PDB entry 7T0V | electron microscopy, 3.67 A resolution | chains E and G of the 7 polymer chains in the assembly

# Chain E
Name: Rix7
From: Chaetomium thermophilum
UniProtKB: G0RZG1 (G0RZG1_CHATD); numbering as in UniProt (aligned over 1-802)
Chain sequence (813 residues; each row starts with the number of its first residue):
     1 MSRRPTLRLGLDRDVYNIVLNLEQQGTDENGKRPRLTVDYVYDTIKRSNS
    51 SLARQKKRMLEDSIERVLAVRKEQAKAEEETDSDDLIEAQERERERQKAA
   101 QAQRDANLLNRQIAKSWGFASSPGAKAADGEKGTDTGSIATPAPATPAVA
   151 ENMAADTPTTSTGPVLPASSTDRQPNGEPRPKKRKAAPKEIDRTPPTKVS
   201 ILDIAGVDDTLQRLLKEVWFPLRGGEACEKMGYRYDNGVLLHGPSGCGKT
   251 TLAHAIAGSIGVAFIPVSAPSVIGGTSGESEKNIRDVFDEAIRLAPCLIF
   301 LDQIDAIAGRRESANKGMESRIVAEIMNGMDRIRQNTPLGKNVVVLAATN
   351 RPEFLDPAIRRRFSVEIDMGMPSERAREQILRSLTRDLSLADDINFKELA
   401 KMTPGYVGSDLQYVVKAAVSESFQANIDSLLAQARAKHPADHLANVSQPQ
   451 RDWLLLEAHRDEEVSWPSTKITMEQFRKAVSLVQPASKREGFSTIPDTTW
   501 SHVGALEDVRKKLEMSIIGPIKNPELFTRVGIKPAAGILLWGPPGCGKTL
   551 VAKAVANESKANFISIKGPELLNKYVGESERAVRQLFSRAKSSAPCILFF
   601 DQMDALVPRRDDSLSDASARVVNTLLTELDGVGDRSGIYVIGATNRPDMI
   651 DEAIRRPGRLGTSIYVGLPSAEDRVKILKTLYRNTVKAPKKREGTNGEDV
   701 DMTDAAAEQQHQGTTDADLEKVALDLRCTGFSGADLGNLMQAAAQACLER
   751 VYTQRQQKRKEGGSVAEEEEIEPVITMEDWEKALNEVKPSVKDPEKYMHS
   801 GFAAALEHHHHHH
Unresolved in the structure: 1-192, 440-445, 488-492, 632-636, 687-713, 758-772, 791-813
Construct notes: conflict Gln303 (Glu in G0RZG1), Gln602 (Glu in G0RZG1); expression tag (803-813)
Bound ions: Mg2+: Thr250 (together with ATP)
Residues lining bound ligands:
  - ADP (adenosine-5'-diphosphate): His502, Val503, Gly504, Leu506, Gly545, Cys546, Gly547, Lys548, Thr549, Leu550, Asp601, Ile677, Thr680, Leu681, Gly733, Ala734
  - ATP (adenosine-5'-triphosphate), molecule 1: Asp203, Ile204, Ala205, Val207, Pro244, Ser245, Gly246, Cys247, Gly248, Lys249, Thr250, Thr251, Gln303, Ile380, Ser383, Leu384, Gly408, Ser409, Gln412
  - ATP, molecule 2: Asp331, Arg334, Arg361, Arg362
  - ATP, molecule 3: Asp630, Arg656, Arg659

# Chain G
Name: polyvaline
Chain sequence (23 residues; each row starts with the number of its first residue):
     4 VVVVVVVVVVVVVVVVVVVVVVV

# Interface between chain E and chain G
Residue-residue contacts (12; chain E residue first):
  Lys316(E) - Val12(G)
  Lys316(E) - Val13(G)
  Met318(E) - Val12(G)  hydrophobic
  Lys574(E) - Val24(G)
  Lys574(E) - Val25(G)  hydrogen bond (backbone-backbone)
  Lys574(E) - Val26(G)
  Tyr575(E) - Val22(G)  hydrophobic
  Tyr575(E) - Val23(G)
  Tyr575(E) - Val24(G)  hydrophobic
  Tyr575(E) - Val25(G)
  Val576(E) - Val25(G)  hydrophobic
  Arg620(E) - Val25(G)
Interface residues without a listed pair, chain E (10 interface residues in all): Thr276, Ser277, Asn573, Asp616
Interface residues without a listed pair, chain G (10 interface residues in all): Val9, Val10, Val11

# Summary
Chain E and chain G each contribute 10 residues to their interface, with 1 hydrogen bond. The hydrogen-bonded
pair Lys574(E)-Val25(G) is a backbone contact. Chain E binds 3 copies of ATP and ADP.
Here chain E is Rix7 (Chaetomium thermophilum) and chain G is polyvaline. Entry 7T0V (CryoEM structure of the
crosslinked Rix7 AAA-ATPase) was determined by electron microscopy together with 7SWL and 7T3I from the same
study.
